4LVS - chains A and P of the 4 polymer chains in the assembly; structure by X-ray diffraction, 2.00 A resolution.

== Chain A ==
Molecule: DNA polymerase beta
Organism: Homo sapiens
Notes: EC 2.7.7.7, 4.2.99.-
Reference sequence: P06746 (DPOLB_HUMAN); residue numbers follow UniProt; this construct covers 1-335
Sequence (335 residues; row label = number of the first residue in the row):
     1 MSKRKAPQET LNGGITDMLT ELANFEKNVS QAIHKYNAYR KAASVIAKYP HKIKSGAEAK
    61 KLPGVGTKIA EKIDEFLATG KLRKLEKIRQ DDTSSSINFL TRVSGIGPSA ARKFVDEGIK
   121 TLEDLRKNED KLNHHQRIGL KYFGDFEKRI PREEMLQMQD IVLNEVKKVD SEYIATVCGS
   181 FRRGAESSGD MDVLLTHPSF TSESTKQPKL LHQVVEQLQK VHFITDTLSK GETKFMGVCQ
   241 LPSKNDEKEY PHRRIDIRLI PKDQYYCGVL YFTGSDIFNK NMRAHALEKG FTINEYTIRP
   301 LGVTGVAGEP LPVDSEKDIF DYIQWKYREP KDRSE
Disordered / not traced: 1-9, 245-246
Ion coordination: Na+ site 1: Lys60, Leu62, Val65 (shared with 1 residue of chain D); Na+ site 2: Thr101, Val103, Ile106 (shared with DG9(P) of chain P); Mn2+ site 1 near Asp124 (its only coordinating residue here); Mn2+ site 2: Asp190, Asp192, Asp256 (together with 2'-deoxyadenosine 5'-triphosphate); Mn2+ site 3: Asp190, Asp192 (together with 2'-deoxyadenosine 5'-triphosphate)
Ligand contacts: 2'-deoxyadenosine 5'-triphosphate (DTP): Arg149, Gly179, Ser180, Arg183, Ser188, Gly189, Asp190, Asp192, Asp256, Tyr271, Phe272, Thr273, Gly274, Ser275, Asp276, Asn279

== Chain P ==
Molecule: 10-nt DNA strand
Sequence (10 nucleotides; row label = number of the first residue in the row):
     1 GCTGATGCGC
Ion coordination: Na+: DG9 (shared with Thr101(A), Val103(A), Ile106(A) of chain A)

== Chain A / chain P interface ==
Residue-residue contacts (14; chain A residue first):
  Val103(A) - DG9(P)  phosphate contact
  Ser104(A) - DG9(P)  phosphate contact
  Gly105(A) - DC8(P)  sugar contact
  Gly105(A) - DG9(P)  hydrogen bond to the phosphate
  Ile106(A) - DG9(P)  phosphate contact
  Gly107(A) - DC8(P)  hydrogen bond to the phosphate
  Gly107(A) - DG9(P)  phosphate contact
  Pro108(A) - DC8(P)  phosphate contact
  Ser109(A) - DG7(P)  phosphate contact
  Ser109(A) - DC8(P)  hydrogen bond to the phosphate
  Ala110(A) - DC8(P)  hydrogen bond to the phosphate
  Arg254(A) - DG9(P)  phosphate contact
  Arg254(A) - DC10(P)  salt bridge to the phosphate
  Arg258(A) - DC10(P)  phosphate contact
Also at the interface, not in a pair above, chain A (15 interface residues in all): His135, Asp190, Lys234, Met236, Asp256

== Overview ==
15 residues of chain A face 4 of chain P across their interface, with 4 hydrogen bonds and 1 salt bridge.
Among the polar pairs are Gly105(A)-DG9(P), Gly107(A)-DC8(P) and Ser109(A)-DC8(P). Bound to chain A:
2'-deoxyadenosine 5'-triphosphate. Lys60(A), Leu62(A) and Val65(A) form the Na+ site 1.
Chain A is DNA polymerase beta (Homo sapiens) and chain P is a 10-nt DNA strand; the structure, DNA polymerase
beta mismatched substrate complex with Mn2+, 2.5 min, was determined by X-ray diffraction, deposited together
with 4KLD, 4KLE, 4KLF, 4KLG, 4KLH, 4KLI and 8 further entries.
